PDB entry 1XQ5 | X-ray diffraction, 1.90 A resolution | chains B and C of the 4 polymer chains in the assembly

Chain B:
Molecule: Hemoglobin beta-2 chain
From: Perca flavescens
Amino-acid sequence (146 residues; numbered 1 to 146; the number before each row is that of its first residue):
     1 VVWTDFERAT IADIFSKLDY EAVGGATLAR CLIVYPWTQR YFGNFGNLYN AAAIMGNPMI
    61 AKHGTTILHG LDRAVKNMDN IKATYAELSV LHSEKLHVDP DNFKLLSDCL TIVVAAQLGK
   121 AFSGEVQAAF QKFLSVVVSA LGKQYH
Bound ions: heme Fe near H92 (its only coordinating residue here)
Ligand contacts: heme (HEM): T38, Y41, F42, H63, T66, I67, G70, L71, R73, Y85, L88, L91, H92, L96, V98, N102, F103, L106, S107, V137, L141

Chain C:
Molecule: Hemoglobin alpha-1 chain
From: Perca flavescens
UniProt: A8HTG8 (A8HTG8_PERFV); residues 0-141 here correspond to UniProt positions 2-143 (UniProt number = residue number + 2)
Amino-acid sequence (143 residues; each row starts with the number of its first residue; numbering starts at 0):
     0 XSLSSKDKDT VKALWGKIAD KAEEIGSDAL SRMLAVYPQT KTYFSHWKDL SPGSAPVNKH
    60 GKTIMGGIVD AVASIDDLNA GLLALSELHA FTLRVDPANF KILSHCILVL LAVKFPKDFT
   120 PEVHISYDKF FSALARALAE KYR
Modified / non-standard residues: ACE (acetyl group) at position 0
Bound ions: heme Fe near H88 (its only coordinating residue here)
Ligand contacts: heme (HEM): M32, T39, Y42, F43, H45, W46, H59, T62, I63, G66, I67, L84, L87, H88, L92, V94, N98, F99, L102, I106, L137

How chain B and chain C interact:
Residue-residue contacts (19; chain B residue first):
  V34(B) - R142(C)  hydrogen bond (backbone-side chain)
  Y35(B) - R142(C)
  P36(B) - Y141(C)
  P36(B) - R142(C)
  W37(B) - D95(C)
  W37(B) - P96(C)
  W37(B) - Y141(C)  hydrophobic
  W37(B) - R142(C)
  R40(B) - T41(C)
  R40(B) - Y42(C)  hydrogen bond
  R40(B) - L92(C)
  R40(B) - R93(C)  hydrogen bond (side chain-backbone)
  Y41(B) - D95(C)  hydrogen bond
  H97(B) - Q38(C)
  D99(B) - Q38(C)
  D99(B) - D95(C)
  D99(B) - A97(C)
  P100(B) - Q38(C)
  N102(B) - D95(C)  hydrogen bond
Interface residues without a listed pair, chain B (11 interface residues in all): V98
Interface residues without a listed pair, chain C (11 interface residues in all): P37

In short:
Chain B and chain C each contribute 11 residues to their interface, with 5 hydrogen bonds. Polar contacts
include V34(B)-R142(C), R40(B)-Y42(C) and R40(B)-R93(C). Chain B binds heme. Chain C binds heme.
Here chain B is Hemoglobin beta-2 chain and chain C is Hemoglobin alpha-1 chain, both from Perca flavescens.
Entry 1XQ5 (Met-Perch Hemoglobin at 1.9A) was determined by X-ray diffraction.
